PDB entry 8VNC | X-ray diffraction, 1.62 A resolution | chains C and A of the 6 polymer chains in the assembly

Chain C:
Molecule: 13-nt DNA strand
Sequence (13 nucleotides; numbered 401 to 413; the number before each row is that of its first residue):
   401 TTGACTCTCT TAA
Ion coordination: Mg2+: DA413 (shared with 1 residue of chain B)

Chain A:
Molecule: Intron-encoded endonuclease I-PpoI
Source organism: Physarum polycephalum
Notes: EC 3.1.-.-
Reference sequence: Q94702 (PPO1_PHYPO); residue numbers follow UniProt; this construct covers 2-163
Amino-acid sequence (162 residues; numbered 2 to 163; the number before each row is that of its first residue):
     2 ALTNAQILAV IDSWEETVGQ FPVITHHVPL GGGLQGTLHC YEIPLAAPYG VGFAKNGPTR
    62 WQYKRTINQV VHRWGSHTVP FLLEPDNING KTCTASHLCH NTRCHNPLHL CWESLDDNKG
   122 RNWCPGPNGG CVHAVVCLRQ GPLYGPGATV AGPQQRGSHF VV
Ion coordination: Zn2+ site 1: Cys41, Cys100, Cys105, His110; Mg2+: Asn119 (shared with 1 residue of chain D); Zn2+ site 2: Cys125, Cys132, His134, Cys138
From the paper describing this entry:
  - catalytic residues: His98
  - mutagenesis - H78A/H98A, H98A: decreased catalytic activity
  - mutagenesis - H78A: unchanged catalytic activity

How chain C and chain A interact:
Contacting residue pairs - 21 pairs, chain C then chain A:
  DT401(C) with Thr67(A), phosphate contact
  DT402(C) with Lys65(A), base contact; Arg66(A), salt bridge to the phosphate; Thr67(A), base contact
  DG403(C) with Val52(A), phosphate contact; Gly53(A), hydrogen bond to the phosphate; Lys65(A), hydrogen bond to the base; Arg66(A), salt bridge to the phosphate
  DA404(C) with Ala48(A), phosphate contact; Pro49(A), phosphate contact; Ala55(A), base contact; Lys65(A), base contact
  DC405(C) with Ala48(A), phosphate contact; Lys56(A), base contact
  DT406(C) with Lys56(A), base contact; Asn57(A), base contact
  DC407(C) with Asn57(A), hydrogen bond to the base
  DT411(C) with Leu116(A), base contact; Lys120(A), hydrogen bond to the base
  DA412(C) with Asp117(A), sugar contact; Lys120(A), sugar contact
Also at the interface, not in a pair above, chain C (12 interface residues in all): DT408, DT410, DA413
Also at the interface, not in a pair above, chain A (17 interface residues in all): Tyr50, Phe54, Val72, Arg74

Overview:
12 residues of chain C face 17 of chain A across their interface, with 4 hydrogen bonds and 2 salt bridges.
Polar pairs include DG403(C)-Lys65(A), DC407(C)-Asn57(A) and DT411(C)-Lys120(A). Cys41(A), Cys100(A),
Cys105(A) and His110(A) form the Zn2+ site 1. From the paper: the catalytic residue His98(A); H78A/H98A and
H98A of chain A reduce catalytic activity.
Here chain C is a 13-nt DNA strand and chain A is Intron-encoded endonuclease I-PpoI (Physarum polycephalum).
Entry 8VNC (Homing endonuclease I-PpoI-DNA complex:reaction at pH8.0 (Tris) with 500 uM Mg2+ for 320s) was
determined by X-ray diffraction (same publication as 8VMO, 8VMP, 8VMQ, 8VMR, 8VMS, 8VMT and 35 further
entries).
